Entry 1TFH (X-ray diffraction, 2.40 A resolution); this record covers chain A.

Chain A:
Name: Human tissue factor
Organism: Homo sapiens
Notes: fragment: extracellular domain
UniProt: P13726 (TF_HUMAN); residues 1-219 here correspond to UniProt positions 33-251 (UniProt number = residue number + 32)
Amino-acid sequence (219 residues; row label = number of the first residue in the row):
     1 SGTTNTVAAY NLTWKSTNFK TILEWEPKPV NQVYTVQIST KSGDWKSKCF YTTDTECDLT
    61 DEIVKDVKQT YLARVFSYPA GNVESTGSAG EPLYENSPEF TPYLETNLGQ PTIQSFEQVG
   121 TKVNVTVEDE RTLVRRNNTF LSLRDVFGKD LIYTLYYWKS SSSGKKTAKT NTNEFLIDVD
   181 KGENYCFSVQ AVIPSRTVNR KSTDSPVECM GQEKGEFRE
Not modelled in the structure: 1-4, 84-88, 212-219
Swiss-Prot annotation at these positions:
  - motif (WKS motif): Trp14 to Ser16, Trp45 to Ser47, Trp158 to Ser160
  - glycosylation (N-linked (GlcNAc...) asparagine): Asn124, Asn137
Disulfides: Cys49-Cys57, Cys186-Cys209

Overview:
Chain A is Human tissue factor (Homo sapiens); the structure, Extracellular domain of human tissue factor, was
determined by X-ray diffraction together with 1FGN from the same study.
